1VQO - chains 0 and C of the 32 polymer chains in the assembly; structure by X-ray diffraction, 2.20 A resolution.

== Chain 0 ==
Molecule: 23S ribosomal RNA
Organism: Haloarcula marismortui
Sequence (2922 nucleotides; each row starts with the number of its first residue):
     2 UUGGCUACUAUGCCAGCUGGUGGAUUGCUCGGCUCAGGCGCUGAUGAAGG
    52 ACGUGCCAAGCUGCGAUAAGCCAUGGGGAGCCGCACGGAGGCGAAGAACC
   102 AUGGAUUUCCGAAUGAGAAUCUCUCUAACAAUUGCUUCGCGCAAUGAGGA
   152 ACCCCGAGAACUGAAACAUCUCAGUAUCGGGAGGAACAGAAAACGCAAUG
   202 UGAUGUCGUUAGUAACCGCGAGUGAACGCGAUACAGCCCAAACCGAAGCC
   252 CUCACGGGCAAUGUGGUGUCAGGGCUACCUCUCAUCAGCCGACCGUCUCG
   302 ACGAAGUCUCUUGGAACAGAGCGUGAUACAGGGUGACAACCCCGUACUCG
   352 AGACCAGUACGACGUGCGGUAGUGCCAGAGUAGCGGGGGUUGGAUAUCCC
   402 UCGCGAAUAACGCAGGCAUCGACUGCGAAGGCUAAACACAACCUGAGACC
   452 GAUAGUGAACAAGUAGUGUGAACGAACGCUGCAAAGUACCCUCAGAAGGG
   502 AGGCGAAAUAGAGCAUGAAAUCAGUUGGCGAUCGAGCGACAGGGCAUACA
   552 AGGUCCCUCGACGAAUGACCGACGCGCGAGCGUCCAGUAAGACUCACGGG
   602 AAGCCGAUGUUCUGUCGUACGUUUUGAAAAACGAGCCAGGGAGUGUGUCU
   652 GCAUGGCAAGUCUAACCGGAGUAUCCGGGGAGGCACAGGGAAACCGACAU
   702 GGCCGCAGGGCUUUGCCCGAGGGCCGCCGUCUUCAAGGGCGGGGAGCCAU
   752 GUGGACACGACCCGAAUCCGGACGAUCUACGCAUGGACAAGAUGAAGCGU
   802 GCCGAAAGGCACGUGGAAGUCUGUUAGAGUUGGUGUCCUACAAUACCCUC
   852 UCGUGAUCUAUGUGUAGGGGUGAAAGGCCCAUCGAGUCCGGCAACAGCUG
   902 GUUCCAAUCGAAACAUGUCGAAGCAUGACCUCCGCCGAGGUAGUCUGUGA
   952 GGUAGAGCGACCGAUUGGUGUGUCCGCCUCCGAGAGGAGUCGGCACACCU
  1002 GUCAAACUCCAAACUUACAGACGCCGUUUGACGCGGGGAUUCCGGUGCGC
  1052 GGGGUAAGCCUGUGUACCAGGAGGGGAACAACCCAGAGAUAGGUUAAGGU
  1102 CCCCAAGUGUGGAUUAAGUGUAAUCCUCUGAAGGUGGUCUCGAGCCCUAG
  1152 ACAGCCGGGAGGUGAGCUUAGAAGCAGCUACCCUCUAAGAAAAGCGUAAC
  1202 AGCUUACCGGCCGAGGUUUGAGGCGCCCAAAAUGAUCGGGACUCAAAUCC
  1252 ACCACCGAGACCUGUCCGUACCACUCAUACUGGUAAUCGAGUAGAUUGGC
  1302 GCUCUAAUUGGAUGGAAGUAGGGGUGAAAACUCCUAUGGACCGAUUAGUG
  1352 ACGAAAAUCCUGGCCAUAGUAGCAGCGAUAGUCGGGUGAGAACCCCGACG
  1402 GCCUAAUGGAUAAGGGUUCCUCAGCACUGCUGAUCAGCUGAGGGUUAGCC
  1452 GGUCCUAAGUCAUACCGCAACUCGACUAUGACGAAAUGGGAAACGGGUUA
  1502 AUAUUCCCGUGCCACUAUGCAGUGAAAGUUGACGCCCUGGGGUCGAUCAC
  1552 GCUGGGCAUUCGCCCAGUCGAACCGUCCAACUCCGUGGAAGCCGUAAUGG
  1602 CAGGAAGCGGACGAACGGCGGCAUAGGGAAACGUGAUUCAACCUGGGGCC
  1652 CAUGAAAAGACGAGCAUAGUGUCCGUACCGAGAACCGACACAGGUGUCCA
  1702 UGGCGGCGAAAGCCAAGGCCUGUCGGGAGCAACCAACGUUAGGGAAUUCG
  1752 GCAAGUUAGUCCCGUACCUUCGGAAGAAGGGAUGCCUGCUCCGGAACGGA
  1802 GCAGGUCGCAGUGACUCGGAAGCUCGGACUGUCUAGUAACAACAUAGGUG
  1852 ACCGCAAAUCCGCAAGGACUCGUACGGUCACUGAAUCCUGCCCAGUGCAG
  1902 GUAUCUGAACACCUCGUACAAGAGGACGAAGGACCUGUCAACGGCGGGGG
  1952 UAACUAUGACCCUCUUAAGGUAGCGUAGUACCUUGCCGCAUCAGUAGCGG
  2002 CUUGCAUGAAUGGAUUAACCAGAGCUUCACUGUCCCAACGUUGGGCCCGG
  2052 UGAACUGUACAUUCCAGUGCGGAGUCUGGAGACACCCAGGGGGAAGCGAA
  2102 GACCCUAUGGAGCUUUACUGCAGGCUGUCGCUGAGACGUGGUCGCCGAUG
  2152 UGCAGCAUAGGUAGGAGACACUACACAGGUACCCGCGCUAGCGGGCCACC
  2202 GAGUCAACAGUGAAAUACUACCCGUCGGUGACUGCGACUCUCACUCCGGG
  2252 AGGAGGACACCGAUAGCCGGGCAGUUUGACUGGGGCGGUACGCGCUCGAA
  2302 AAGAUAUCGAGCGCGCCCUAUGGCUAUCUCAGCCGGGACAGAGACCCGGC
  2352 GAAGAGUGCAAGAGCAAAAGAUAGCUUGACAGUGUUCUUCCCAACGAGGA
  2402 ACGCUGACGCGAAAGCGUGGUCUAGCGAACCAAUUAGCCUGCUUGAUGCG
  2452 GGCAAUUGAUGACAGAAAAGCUACCCUAGGGAUAACAGAGUCGUCACUCG
  2502 CAAGAGCACAUAUCGACCGAGUGGCUUGCUACCUCGAUGUCGGUUCCCUC
  2552 CAUCCUGCCCGUGCAGAAGCGGGCAAGGGUGAGGUUGUUCGCCUAUUAAA
  2602 GGAGGUCGUGAGCUGGGUUUAGACCGUCGUGAGACAGGUCGGCUGCUAUC
  2652 UACUGGGUGUGUAAUGGUGUCUGACAAGAACGACCGUAUAGUACGAGAGG
  2702 AACUACGGUUGGUGGCCACUGGUGUACCGGUUGUUCGAGAGAGCACGUGC
  2752 CGGGUAGCCACGCCACACGGGGUAAGAGCUGAACGCAUCUAAGCUCGAAA
  2802 CCCACUUGGAAAAGAGACACCGCCGAGGUCCCGCGUACAAGACGCGGUCG
  2852 AUAGACUCGGGGUGUGCGCGUCGAGGUAACGAGACGUUAAGCCCACGAGC
  2902 ACUAACAGACCAAAGCCAUCAU
Unresolved in the structure: 2-9, 126-127, 715, 971-998, 1560, 1952-1963, 2137-2236, 2339-2343, 2665-2666, 2915-2923
Modified residues: 1MA (6-hydro-1-methyladenosine-5'-monophosphate) at position 628, OMU (o2'-methyluridine 5'-monophosphate) at position 2587, OMG (o2'-methylguanosine-5'-monophosphate) at position 2588, UR3 (3-methyluridine-5'-monophoshate) at position 2619, PSU (pseudouridine-5'-monophosphate) at position 2621
Sequence notes: modified residue (628, 2587-2588, 2619, 2621)
Metal / ion sites: Na+ site 1: U12 (together with Sr2+) (shared with 1 residue of chain R); Mg2+ site 1 near G28 (its only coordinating residue here); Sr2+ site 1: G33, C34, U457; Na+ site 2: C40, A442, C443; Na+ site 3: G56, A59, G61; Sr2+ site 2: G84, C85 (shared with 1 residue of chain T); Sr2+ site 3: C85, A86, C87 (shared with 1 residue of chain T); Na+ site 4 near U108 (its only coordinating residue here); Mg2+ site 2 near U115 (its only coordinating residue here); Na+ site 5: C130, U146; Na+ site 6: C141, G142; Sr2+ site 4: G147, A183 (shared with 1 residue of chain M); 78 more Mg2+ sites not listed; 2 more K+ sites not listed; 58 more Na+ sites not listed; 86 more Sr2+ sites not listed

== Chain C ==
Name: 50S ribosomal protein L4E
Organism: Haloarcula marismortui
Reference sequence: P12735 (RL4_HALMA); residues 1-246 here = UniProt positions 1-246
Chain sequence (246 residues; numbered 1 to 246; the number before each row is that of its first residue):
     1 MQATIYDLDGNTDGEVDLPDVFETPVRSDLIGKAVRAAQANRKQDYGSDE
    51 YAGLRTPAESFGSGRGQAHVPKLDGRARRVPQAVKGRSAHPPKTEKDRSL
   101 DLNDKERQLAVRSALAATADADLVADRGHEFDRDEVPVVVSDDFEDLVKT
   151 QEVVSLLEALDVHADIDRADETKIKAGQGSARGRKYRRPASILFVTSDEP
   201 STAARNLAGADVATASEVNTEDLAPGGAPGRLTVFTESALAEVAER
Metal / ion sites: Na+ site 1: Asp-45, Thr-94, Lys-96; Na+ site 2: Arg-55 (shared with G475(0) of chain 0); Mg2+: Gly-86 (shared with G456(0) of chain 0)

== How chain 0 and chain C interact ==
Contacting residue pairs (223; chain 0 residue first):
  C29(0) / Gln-178(C)  phosphate contact
  U30(0) / Ala-181(C)  phosphate contact
  C34(0) / Gly-47(C)  hydrogen bond to the sugar
  C34(0) / Ser-48(C)  sugar contact
  C34(0) / Asp-49(C)  hydrogen bond to the phosphate
  U35(0) / Asp-45(C)  hydrogen bond to the sugar
  U35(0) / Tyr-46(C)  sugar contact
  U35(0) / Gly-47(C)  sugar contact
  U35(0) / Asp-49(C)  phosphate contact
  U35(0) / Thr-94(C)  hydrogen bond to the phosphate
  C36(0) / Gln-44(C)  base contact
  C36(0) / Asp-45(C)  sugar contact
  G326(0) / Gln-151(C)  hydrogen bond to the phosphate
  G326(0) / Asn-206(C)  base contact
  A327(0) / Lys-149(C)  salt bridge to the phosphate
  A327(0) / Thr-150(C)  sugar contact
  A327(0) / Gln-151(C)  hydrogen bond to the base
  A327(0) / Val-154(C)  base contact
  A327(0) / Asn-206(C)  hydrogen bond to the base
  U328(0) / Val-148(C)  sugar contact
  U328(0) / Lys-149(C)  salt bridge to the phosphate
  U328(0) / Thr-150(C)  hydrogen bond to the phosphate
  U328(0) / Thr-202(C)  sugar contact
  U328(0) / Arg-205(C)  phosphate contact
  A329(0) / Arg-205(C)  salt bridge to the phosphate
  A329(0) / Asn-206(C)  phosphate contact
  C330(0) / Asp-170(C)  base contact
  C330(0) / Arg-188(C)  base contact
  C330(0) / Asn-206(C)  hydrogen bond to the sugar
  C330(0) / Leu-207(C)  sugar contact
  G332(0) / Tyr-186(C)  phosphate contact
  G333(0) / Lys-185(C)  phosphate contact
  G333(0) / Tyr-186(C)  phosphate contact
  C338(0) / Ile-174(C)  sugar contact
  A339(0) / Ile-174(C)  phosphate contact
  A339(0) / Lys-185(C)  salt bridge to the phosphate
  A339(0) / Tyr-186(C)  hydrogen bond to the phosphate
  A347(0) / Arg-205(C)  hydrogen bond to the sugar
  A447(0) / Gln-44(C)  hydrogen bond to the sugar
  G448(0) / Gln-44(C)  hydrogen bond to the sugar
  G448(0) / Arg-184(C)  hydrogen bond to the sugar
  A449(0) / Lys-43(C)  phosphate contact
  A449(0) / Gln-44(C)  hydrogen bond to the phosphate
  A449(0) / Arg-184(C)  sugar contact
  C450(0) / Tyr-46(C)  sugar contact
  C450(0) / Arg-182(C)  salt bridge to the phosphate
  C450(0) / Arg-184(C)  salt bridge to the phosphate
  C451(0) / Arg-182(C)  salt bridge to the phosphate
  G452(0) / Gln-178(C)  hydrogen bond to the sugar
  G452(0) / Ala-181(C)  base contact
  G452(0) / Arg-182(C)  hydrogen bond to the base
  U454(0) / Val-84(C)  base contact
  A455(0) / Val-84(C)  phosphate contact
  A455(0) / Lys-85(C)  hydrogen bond to the phosphate
  U457(0) / Ser-48(C)  phosphate contact
  U457(0) / Asp-49(C)  hydrogen bond to the phosphate
  U457(0) / Ala-52(C)  phosphate contact
  U457(0) / Arg-55(C)  hydrogen bond to the phosphate
  G458(0) / Tyr-51(C)  phosphate contact
  G458(0) / Ala-52(C)  phosphate contact
  G458(0) / Gly-53(C)  hydrogen bond to the phosphate
  G458(0) / Arg-55(C)  salt bridge to the phosphate
  G458(0) / Lys-85(C)  hydrogen bond to the phosphate
  A459(0) / Lys-85(C)  salt bridge to the phosphate
  C474(0) / Pro-57(C)  phosphate contact
  C474(0) / Leu-73(C)  phosphate contact
  C474(0) / Asp-74(C)  hydrogen bond to the sugar
  G475(0) / Thr-56(C)  hydrogen bond to the phosphate
  G475(0) / Pro-57(C)  phosphate contact
  G475(0) / Leu-73(C)  phosphate contact
  G475(0) / Asp-74(C)  sugar contact
  A476(0) / Arg-76(C)  sugar contact
  A476(0) / Arg-78(C)  salt bridge to the phosphate
  A477(0) / Lys-85(C)  salt bridge to the phosphate
  G640(0) / Val-84(C)  base contact
  G641(0) / Gln-82(C)  hydrogen bond to the base
  G642(0) / Pro-81(C)  sugar contact
  G642(0) / Gln-82(C)  sugar contact
  A643(0) / Ala-89(C)  sugar contact
  A643(0) / His-90(C)  phosphate contact
  G644(0) / His-90(C)  sugar contact
  U645(0) / His-90(C)  sugar contact
  U645(0) / Lys-93(C)  hydrogen bond to the base
  G646(0) / Lys-93(C)  sugar contact
  G646(0) / Glu-95(C)  sugar contact
  G646(0) / Lys-96(C)  phosphate contact
  U647(0) / Glu-95(C)  sugar contact
  U647(0) / Lys-96(C)  phosphate contact
  U647(0) / Asp-97(C)  hydrogen bond to the phosphate
  G656(0) / Arg-27(C)  phosphate contact
  G656(0) / Leu-30(C)  sugar contact
  G656(0) / Asn-103(C)  base contact
  G656(0) / Glu-106(C)  hydrogen bond to the sugar
  G657(0) / Arg-27(C)  salt bridge to the phosphate
  G657(0) / Asn-103(C)  base contact
  G657(0) / Lys-105(C)  sugar contact
  G657(0) / Glu-106(C)  sugar contact
  G657(0) / Leu-109(C)  phosphate contact
  C658(0) / Lys-105(C)  hydrogen bond to the sugar
  U662(0) / Lys-105(C)  salt bridge to the phosphate
  C663(0) / Asn-103(C)  phosphate contact
  C663(0) / Lys-105(C)  salt bridge to the phosphate
  U664(0) / Asn-103(C)  phosphate contact
  U664(0) / Asp-104(C)  hydrogen bond to the phosphate
  G670(0) / Glu-217(C)  hydrogen bond to the base
  A671(0) / Glu-217(C)  hydrogen bond to the sugar
  G672(0) / Pro-200(C)  base contact
  G672(0) / Ala-213(C)  base contact
  G672(0) / Thr-214(C)  hydrogen bond to the base
  G672(0) / Glu-217(C)  base contact
  G672(0) / Val-218(C)  hydrogen bond to the base
  G672(0) / Asn-219(C)  base contact
  G672(0) / Asp-222(C)  hydrogen bond to the base
  A674(0) / Gln-44(C)  hydrogen bond to the base
  U675(0) / Ala-38(C)  hydrogen bond to the sugar
  U675(0) / Asn-41(C)  phosphate contact
  U675(0) / Arg-42(C)  hydrogen bond to the sugar
  C676(0) / Ala-38(C)  phosphate contact
  C676(0) / Asn-41(C)  hydrogen bond to the phosphate
  C676(0) / Glu-217(C)  base contact
  C676(0) / Asn-219(C)  hydrogen bond to the sugar
  C677(0) / Arg-107(C)  salt bridge to the phosphate
  C677(0) / Ser-216(C)  hydrogen bond to the sugar
  C677(0) / Glu-217(C)  sugar contact
  C677(0) / Arg-246(C)  hydrogen bond to the phosphate
  G678(0) / Arg-107(C)  salt bridge to the phosphate
  G678(0) / Gln-108(C)  hydrogen bond to the phosphate
  C749(0) / Asn-103(C)  hydrogen bond to the sugar
  A750(0) / Lys-33(C)  base contact
  A750(0) / Asp-101(C)  hydrogen bond to the sugar
  A750(0) / Asn-103(C)  sugar contact
  U751(0) / Leu-100(C)  phosphate contact
  U751(0) / Asp-101(C)  hydrogen bond to the phosphate
  G752(0) / Leu-100(C)  phosphate contact
  C762(0) / His-90(C)  hydrogen bond to the sugar
  C763(0) / Pro-81(C)  phosphate contact
  C763(0) / Arg-87(C)  phosphate contact
  C763(0) / His-90(C)  salt bridge to the phosphate
  C764(0) / Val-80(C)  phosphate contact
  C764(0) / Pro-81(C)  sugar contact
  C764(0) / Gln-82(C)  hydrogen bond to the sugar
  C764(0) / Arg-87(C)  salt bridge to the phosphate
  G765(0) / Ser-60(C)  phosphate contact
  G765(0) / His-69(C)  hydrogen bond to the sugar
  G765(0) / Pro-71(C)  phosphate contact
  G765(0) / Val-80(C)  phosphate contact
  A766(0) / Ser-60(C)  hydrogen bond to the phosphate
  A766(0) / Gly-62(C)  phosphate contact
  C890(0) / Pro-57(C)  phosphate contact
  G891(0) / Pro-57(C)  phosphate contact
  A894(0) / Leu-54(C)  base contact
  A894(0) / Arg-87(C)  hydrogen bond to the base
  C1305(0) / Gly-177(C)  phosphate contact
  C1305(0) / Gln-178(C)  hydrogen bond to the phosphate
  C1305(0) / Gly-179(C)  phosphate contact
  C1305(0) / Arg-184(C)  hydrogen bond to the phosphate
  U1306(0) / Lys-43(C)  sugar contact
  U1306(0) / Lys-175(C)  salt bridge to the phosphate
  U1306(0) / Gly-179(C)  phosphate contact
  U1306(0) / Arg-184(C)  salt bridge to the phosphate
  A1307(0) / Gln-39(C)  hydrogen bond to the sugar
  A1307(0) / Lys-175(C)  salt bridge to the phosphate
  A1307(0) / Gly-226(C)  sugar contact
  A1308(0) / Arg-127(C)  hydrogen bond to the phosphate
  A1308(0) / Arg-187(C)  salt bridge to the phosphate
  A1308(0) / Pro-225(C)  hydrogen bond to the sugar
  A1308(0) / Gly-226(C)  sugar contact
  A1308(0) / Ala-228(C)  sugar contact
  U1309(0) / Arg-127(C)  salt bridge to the phosphate
  U1309(0) / Arg-168(C)  salt bridge to the phosphate
  U1309(0) / Arg-187(C)  salt bridge to the phosphate
  U1309(0) / Pro-189(C)  phosphate contact
  U1309(0) / Ala-190(C)  hydrogen bond to the phosphate
  U1310(0) / Gly-128(C)  phosphate contact
  U1310(0) / Arg-168(C)  salt bridge to the phosphate
  U1310(0) / Lys-173(C)  base contact
  U1310(0) / Arg-187(C)  base contact
  G1311(0) / Lys-173(C)  base contact
  C1342(0) / Ile-174(C)  base contact
  C1343(0) / Ile-174(C)  hydrogen bond to the base
  C1343(0) / Lys-175(C)  phosphate contact
  C1343(0) / Ala-176(C)  phosphate contact
  C1343(0) / Gly-177(C)  hydrogen bond to the phosphate
  G1344(0) / Lys-173(C)  hydrogen bond to the base
  G1344(0) / Ala-176(C)  phosphate contact
  A1345(0) / Lys-173(C)  base contact
  A1348(0) / Arg-36(C)  hydrogen bond to the sugar
  G1349(0) / Arg-36(C)  salt bridge to the phosphate
  G1351(0) / Lys-96(C)  salt bridge to the phosphate
  A1352(0) / Tyr-46(C)  hydrogen bond to the phosphate
  A1352(0) / Ser-48(C)  base contact
  A1352(0) / Ser-88(C)  base contact
  A1352(0) / His-90(C)  sugar contact
  A1352(0) / Pro-91(C)  sugar contact
  A1352(0) / Pro-92(C)  base contact
  A1358(0) / Gln-82(C)  base contact
  U1359(0) / Ser-63(C)  base contact
  U1359(0) / Gly-66(C)  base contact
  U1359(0) / Gln-67(C)  hydrogen bond to the base
  U1359(0) / Ala-68(C)  phosphate contact
  U1359(0) / His-69(C)  hydrogen bond to the base
  C1360(0) / Ala-68(C)  phosphate contact
  C1360(0) / Val-70(C)  sugar contact
  C1360(0) / Gln-82(C)  hydrogen bond to the sugar
  C1361(0) / Ala-68(C)  phosphate contact
  C1361(0) / Val-70(C)  sugar contact
  C1361(0) / Ala-77(C)  phosphate contact
  C1361(0) / Gln-82(C)  sugar contact
  C1361(0) / Ala-83(C)  sugar contact
  C1361(0) / Val-84(C)  hydrogen bond to the sugar
  U1362(0) / Arg-76(C)  hydrogen bond to the phosphate
  U1362(0) / Ala-77(C)  hydrogen bond to the phosphate
  U1362(0) / Val-84(C)  sugar contact
  G1363(0) / Arg-76(C)  salt bridge to the phosphate
  A2100(0) / Gly-64(C)  hydrogen bond to the phosphate
  A2100(0) / Arg-65(C)  phosphate contact
  A2100(0) / Gly-66(C)  phosphate contact
  A2101(0) / Ser-63(C)  sugar contact
  A2101(0) / Gly-64(C)  hydrogen bond to the phosphate
  A2101(0) / Arg-65(C)  phosphate contact
  A2101(0) / Gly-66(C)  hydrogen bond to the phosphate
  A2101(0) / Gln-67(C)  phosphate contact
  A2479(0) / Ser-63(C)  phosphate contact
Also at the interface, not in a pair above, chain 0 (97 interface residues in all): C348, G456, G467, G680, G760, A761, A767, G892, U1350
Also at the interface, not in a pair above, chain C (120 interface residues in all): Asp-29, Ala-37, Ala-40, Lys-72, Gly-75, Arg-79, Ser-99, Leu-102, Val-111, Thr-172, Gly-183, Ala-203, Ala-208, Val-212, Glu-221

== Overview ==
97 residues of chain 0 and 120 residues of chain C are in contact, with 71 hydrogen bonds and 29 salt bridges.
Polar pairs include A327(0)/Gln-151(C), A327(0)/Asn-206(C) and G452(0)/Arg-182(C). G33(0), C34(0) and U457(0)
coordinate Sr2+ site 1. C40(0), A442(0) and C443(0) coordinate Na+ site 2.
Chain 0 is 23S ribosomal RNA and chain C is 50S ribosomal protein L4E, both from Haloarcula marismortui; the
structure, The structure of CCPMN bound to the large ribosomal subunit haloarcula marismortui, was determined
by X-ray diffraction (same publication as 1VQ4, 1VQ5, 1VQ8, 1VQ9, 1VQK, 1VQL, 1VQM and 1VQP).
